Entry 9K6L (electron microscopy, 2.77 A resolution); this record covers chains B and G of the 5 polymer chains in the assembly.

Chain B:
Molecule: Guanine nucleotide-binding protein G(I)/G(S)/G(T) subunit beta-1
From: Homo sapiens
UniProtKB: P62873 (GBB1_HUMAN); residue numbers follow UniProt; this construct covers 1-340
Amino-acid sequence (366 residues; row label = number of the first residue in the row):
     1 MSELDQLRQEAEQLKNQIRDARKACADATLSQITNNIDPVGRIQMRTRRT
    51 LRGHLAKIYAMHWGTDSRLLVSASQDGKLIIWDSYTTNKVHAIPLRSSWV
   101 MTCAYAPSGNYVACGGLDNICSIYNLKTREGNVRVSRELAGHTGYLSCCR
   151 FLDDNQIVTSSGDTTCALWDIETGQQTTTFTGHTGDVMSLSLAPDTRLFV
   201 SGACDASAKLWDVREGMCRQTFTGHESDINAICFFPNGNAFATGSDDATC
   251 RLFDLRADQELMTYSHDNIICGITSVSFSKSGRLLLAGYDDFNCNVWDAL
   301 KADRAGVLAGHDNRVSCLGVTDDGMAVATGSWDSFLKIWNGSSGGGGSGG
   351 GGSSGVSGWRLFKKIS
Disordered / not traced: 1-2, 344-366
Construct notes: expression tag (341-366)
UniProt features mapped onto this chain:
  - modified residue: Ser2 (N-acetylserine), His266 (Phosphohistidine)
  - natural variant: Leu30 (L30F: In MRD42; uncertain significance), Arg52 (R52G: In MRD42), Gly64 (G64V: In MRD42), Asp76 (D76E: In MRD42; D76G: In MRD42), Gly77 (G77S: In MRD42), Lys78 (K78R: In MRD42), Ile80 (I80N: In MRD42; I80T: In MRD42), His91 (H91R: In MRD42; uncertain significance), Ala92 (A92T: In MRD42), Pro94 (P94S: In MRD42), Leu95 (L95P: In MRD42), Arg96 (R96L: In MRD42), 5 further natural variant entries in UniProt

Chain G:
Molecule: Guanine nucleotide-binding protein G(I)/G(S)/G(O) subunit gamma-2
From: Homo sapiens
UniProtKB: P59768 (GBG2_HUMAN); residues 1-71 here = UniProt positions 1-71
Amino-acid sequence (71 residues; row label = number of the first residue in the row):
     1 MASNNTASIAQARKLVEQLKMEANIDRIKVSKAAADLMAYCEAHAKEDPL
    51 LTPVPASENPFREKKFFCAIL
Disordered / not traced: 1-5, 63-71
UniProt features mapped onto this chain:
  - modified residue: Ala2 (N-acetylalanine), Cys68 (Cysteine methyl ester)
  - lipidation: Cys68 (S-geranylgeranyl cysteine)

How chain B and chain G interact:
Contacting residue pairs (84; chain B residue first):
  Glu3(B) - Ile9(G)
  Leu4(B) - Ile9(G)  hydrophobic
  Leu7(B) - Ile9(G)
  Leu7(B) - Ala12(G)  hydrophobic
  Leu7(B) - Val16(G)
  Glu10(B) - Val16(G)
  Ala11(B) - Leu15(G)  hydrophobic
  Ala11(B) - Val16(G)  hydrophobic
  Leu14(B) - Val16(G)
  Leu14(B) - Lys20(G)
  Ile18(B) - Glu22(G)
  Ile18(B) - Ala23(G)  hydrophobic
  Ala21(B) - Arg27(G)
  Cys25(B) - Arg27(G)
  Cys25(B) - Ile28(G)
  Cys25(B) - Lys29(G)
  Cys25(B) - Val30(G)  hydrogen bond (backbone-backbone)
  Ala26(B) - Val30(G)  hydrophobic
  Asp27(B) - Lys29(G)
  Asp27(B) - Val30(G)  hydrogen bond (side chain-backbone)
  Asp27(B) - Ser31(G)  hydrogen bond
  Ala28(B) - Val30(G)
  Ala28(B) - Ser31(G)
  Leu30(B) - Ala34(G)  hydrophobic
  Ile33(B) - Ala34(G)  hydrophobic
  Ile33(B) - Met38(G)
  Thr34(B) - Met38(G)
  Ile37(B) - Met38(G)  hydrophobic
  Val40(B) - Leu51(G)  hydrophobic
  Met45(B) - Leu50(G)  hydrophobic
  Arg48(B) - Phe61(G)
  Arg49(B) - Pro60(G)
  Arg49(B) - Phe61(G)
  Arg49(B) - Arg62(G)
  Ser84(B) - Phe61(G)
  Tyr85(B) - Pro60(G)
  Tyr85(B) - Phe61(G)  hydrophobic
  Cys218(B) - Gln18(G)  hydrogen bond (backbone-side chain)
  Gln220(B) - Ile25(G)
  Phe235(B) - Leu37(G)  hydrophobic
  Phe235(B) - Tyr40(G)  hydrophobic
  Phe235(B) - Cys41(G)  hydrophobic
  Pro236(B) - Tyr40(G)  hydrogen bond (backbone-side chain)
  Asn237(B) - Tyr40(G)
  Asn239(B) - Asp36(G)
  Leu252(B) - Leu37(G)  hydrophobic
  Asp254(B) - Ala33(G)
  Arg256(B) - Asp26(G)
  Arg256(B) - Arg27(G)
  Arg256(B) - Ile28(G)
  Arg256(B) - Asp36(G)  salt bridge
  Ala257(B) - Ile28(G)
  Ala257(B) - Val30(G)  hydrophobic
  Asp258(B) - Arg27(G)  salt bridge
  Gln259(B) - Val30(G)
  Leu261(B) - Val30(G)  hydrophobic
  Ser279(B) - Asp48(G)  hydrogen bond
  Ser279(B) - Leu50(G)
  Lys280(B) - Glu47(G)
  Lys280(B) - Asp48(G)  hydrogen bond (backbone-side chain)
  Ser281(B) - Tyr40(G)
  Ser281(B) - Cys41(G)
  Ser281(B) - His44(G)
  Ser281(B) - Asp48(G)  hydrogen bond (backbone-side chain)
  Gly282(B) - Cys41(G)
  Arg283(B) - Cys41(G)
  Leu284(B) - Leu51(G)  hydrophobic
  Leu300(B) - Met38(G)  hydrophobic
  Leu300(B) - Cys41(G)  hydrophobic
  Asp323(B) - Pro49(G)
  Gly324(B) - Asp48(G)
  Gly324(B) - Pro49(G)
  Gly324(B) - Leu50(G)  hydrogen bond (backbone-backbone)
  Met325(B) - Pro49(G)  hydrophobic
  Met325(B) - Pro60(G)
  Met325(B) - Phe61(G)
  Ala326(B) - Phe61(G)  hydrophobic
  Val327(B) - Leu50(G)  hydrophobic
  Ile338(B) - Phe61(G)  hydrophobic
  Asn340(B) - Asn59(G)  hydrogen bond
  Gly341(B) - Asn59(G)
  Ser342(B) - Pro53(G)
  Ser343(B) - Pro53(G)
  Ser343(B) - Val54(G)
Other interface residues (no listed pair), chain B (58 interface residues in all): Arg22, Ala24, Thr29, Arg219, Thr221, Ala240
Other interface residues (no listed pair), chain G (40 interface residues in all): Ser8, Arg13, Leu19, Lys32, Ala45, Pro55

In short:
58 residues of chain B and 40 residues of chain G are in contact; the contacts include 10 hydrogen bonds and 2
salt bridges. Among the polar pairs are Arg256(B)-Asp36(G), Asp258(B)-Arg27(G) and Asp27(B)-Val30(G).
Chain B is Guanine nucleotide-binding protein G(I)/G(S)/G(T) subunit beta-1 and chain G is Guanine
nucleotide-binding protein G(I)/G(S)/G(O) subunit gamma-2, both from Homo sapiens; the structure, Cryo-EM
structure of GPCR16-Gi2 complex, was determined by electron microscopy together with 9KPD, 9KPE and 9KPF from
the same study.
